Entry 1B7T (X-ray diffraction, 2.50 A resolution); this record covers chains A and Z of the 3 polymer chains in the assembly.

[Chain A]
Protein: Myosin heavy chain
From: Argopecten irradians
Notes: fragment: papain digested, subfragment 1 (s1)
Reference sequence: P24733 (MYS_AEQIR); residue numbers follow UniProt; this construct covers 1-835
Amino-acid sequence (835 residues; numbered 1 to 835; the number before each row is that of its first residue):
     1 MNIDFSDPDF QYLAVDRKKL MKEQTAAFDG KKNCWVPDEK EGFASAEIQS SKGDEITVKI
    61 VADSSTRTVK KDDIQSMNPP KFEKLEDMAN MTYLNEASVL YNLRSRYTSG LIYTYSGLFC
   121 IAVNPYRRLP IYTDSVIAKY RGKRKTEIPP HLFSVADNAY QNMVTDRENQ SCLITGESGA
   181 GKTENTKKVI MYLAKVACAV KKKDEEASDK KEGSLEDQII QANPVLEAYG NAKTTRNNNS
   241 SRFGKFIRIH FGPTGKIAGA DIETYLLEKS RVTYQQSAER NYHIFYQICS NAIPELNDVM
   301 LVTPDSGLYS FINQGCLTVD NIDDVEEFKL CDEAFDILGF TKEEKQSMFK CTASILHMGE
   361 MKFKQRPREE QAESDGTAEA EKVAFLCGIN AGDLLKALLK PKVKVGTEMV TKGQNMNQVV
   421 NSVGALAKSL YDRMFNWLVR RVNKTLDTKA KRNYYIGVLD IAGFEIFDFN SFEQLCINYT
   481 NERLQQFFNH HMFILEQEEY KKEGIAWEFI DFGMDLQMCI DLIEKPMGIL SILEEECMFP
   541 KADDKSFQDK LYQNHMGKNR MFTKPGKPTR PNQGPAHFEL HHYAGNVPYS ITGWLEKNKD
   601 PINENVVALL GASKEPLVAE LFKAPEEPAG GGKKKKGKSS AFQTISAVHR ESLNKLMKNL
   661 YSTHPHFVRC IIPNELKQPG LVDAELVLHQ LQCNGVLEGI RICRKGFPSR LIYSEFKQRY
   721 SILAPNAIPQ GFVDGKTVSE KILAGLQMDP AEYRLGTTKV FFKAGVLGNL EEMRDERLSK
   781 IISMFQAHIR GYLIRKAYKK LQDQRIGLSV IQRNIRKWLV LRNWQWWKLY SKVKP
Disordered / not traced: 1-4, 17-26, 200-211, 365-370, 403-409, 625-642, 696-703, 730-733
Ion coordination: Mg2+: T183, S241 (together with ADP)
Residues lining bound ligands: ADP (adenosine-5'-diphosphate): Y113, N124, P125, Y126, R127, R128, Y132, E177, S178, G179, A180, G181, K182, T183, E184, N237, N239, S241
UniProt features mapped onto this chain:
  - region: L653 to E675 (Actin-binding)
  - binding site (ATP): G176 to T183
What the authors report for this chain:
  - conformationally variable residues (domain motion, loop rearrangement, order/disorder transition, side-chain flip): I461, G463, W507, Y583, V696 to C703, L778 to K780
  - contacts within the chain: F493-F512, R719-E771, Y720-E771, W507-R754, W507-K763

[Chain Z]
Protein: Myosin essential light chain
From: Argopecten irradians
Notes: fragment: papain digested, subfragment 1 (s1)
Reference sequence: P07291 (MLE_AEQIR); residues 1-156 here correspond to UniProt positions 2-157 (UniProt number = residue number + 1)
Amino-acid sequence (156 residues; numbered 1 to 156; the number before each row is that of its first residue):
     1 PKLSQDEIDD LKDVFELFDF WDGRDGAVDA FKLGDVCRCL GINPRNEDVF AVGGTHKMGE
    61 KSLPFEEFLP AYEGLMDCEQ GTFADYMEAF KTFDREGQGF ISGAELRHVL TALGERLSDE
   121 DVDEIIKLTD LQEDLEGNVK YEDFVKKVMA GPYPDK
Disordered / not traced: 1, 155-156
Ion coordination: Ca2+: D19, D22, G23, D25, A27

[How chain A and chain Z interact]
Pairs across the interface (96; chain A residue first):
  K31(A) - R95(Z)
  K31(A) - E96(Z)  hydrogen bond (side chain-backbone)
  Q49(A) - R95(Z)  hydrogen bond (backbone-side chain)
  S50(A) - R95(Z)
  S51(A) - R95(Z)  hydrogen bond
  S51(A) - E105(Z)
  K52(A) - E105(Z)
  K52(A) - H108(Z)
  G53(A) - F93(Z)
  G53(A) - E105(Z)
  S721(A) - E88(Z)  hydrogen bond
  I722(A) - E88(Z)
  I722(A) - A89(Z)  hydrophobic
  P725(A) - A84(Z)
  P725(A) - D85(Z)
  P725(A) - E88(Z)
  N726(A) - T82(Z)  hydrogen bond
  N726(A) - A84(Z)
  N726(A) - D85(Z)  hydrogen bond
  R777(A) - E79(Z)  salt bridge
  L778(A) - A89(Z)  hydrophobic
  K780(A) - R45(Z)
  K780(A) - E79(Z)  salt bridge
  I781(A) - D85(Z)
  I781(A) - Y86(Z)
  I781(A) - A89(Z)  hydrophobic
  I782(A) - V109(Z)  hydrophobic
  S783(A) - R45(Z)
  S783(A) - G114(Z)
  S783(A) - E115(Z)  hydrogen bond (side chain-backbone)
  M784(A) - R45(Z)
  M784(A) - E79(Z)
  M784(A) - G81(Z)
  M784(A) - Y86(Z)  hydrogen bond (backbone-side chain)
  F785(A) - Y86(Z)
  F785(A) - F90(Z)  hydrophobic
  F785(A) - L110(Z)  hydrophobic
  F785(A) - F144(Z)  hydrophobic
  F785(A) - V145(Z)  hydrophobic
  F785(A) - V148(Z)  hydrophobic
  Q786(A) - V109(Z)
  Q786(A) - L110(Z)  hydrogen bond (side chain-backbone)
  Q786(A) - L113(Z)  hydrogen bond (side chain-backbone)
  Q786(A) - G114(Z)
  Q786(A) - E115(Z)  hydrogen bond (side chain-backbone)
  Q786(A) - R116(Z)
  Q786(A) - L117(Z)
  A787(A) - N43(Z)
  A787(A) - P44(Z)
  A787(A) - R45(Z)
  H788(A) - N43(Z)
  H788(A) - Y86(Z)
  H788(A) - V148(Z)
  H788(A) - M149(Z)
  I789(A) - L117(Z)  hydrophobic
  I789(A) - I125(Z)  hydrophobic
  I789(A) - F144(Z)  hydrophobic
  R790(A) - R38(Z)
  R790(A) - N46(Z)  hydrogen bond
  R790(A) - E115(Z)  salt bridge
  R790(A) - R116(Z)  hydrogen bond (side chain-backbone)
  R790(A) - L117(Z)
  G791(A) - R38(Z)
  Y792(A) - I125(Z)  hydrophobic
  Y792(A) - L128(Z)  hydrophobic
  Y792(A) - T129(Z)
  Y792(A) - V148(Z)
  Y792(A) - G151(Z)
  Y792(A) - P152(Z)
  L793(A) - D121(Z)
  L793(A) - E124(Z)
  L793(A) - L128(Z)  hydrophobic
  I794(A) - D35(Z)
  I794(A) - R38(Z)
  I794(A) - C39(Z)  hydrophobic
  R795(A) - R38(Z)  hydrogen bond (side chain-backbone)
  R795(A) - C39(Z)
  R795(A) - G41(Z)  hydrogen bond (side chain-backbone)
  R795(A) - I42(Z)  hydrogen bond (side chain-backbone)
  R795(A) - N43(Z)  hydrogen bond
  R795(A) - Y153(Z)
  K796(A) - L128(Z)
  K796(A) - P152(Z)
  K796(A) - Y153(Z)  hydrogen bond (backbone-side chain)
  Y798(A) - V14(Z)
  Y798(A) - L17(Z)  hydrophobic
  Y798(A) - C39(Z)  hydrophobic
  L801(A) - L17(Z)
  L801(A) - W21(Z)  hydrogen bond (backbone-side chain)
  Q802(A) - L17(Z)
  Q804(A) - W21(Z)
  R805(A) - L17(Z)
  R805(A) - F20(Z)
  R805(A) - W21(Z)
  L808(A) - F20(Z)  hydrophobic
  S809(A) - F20(Z)
Other interface residues (no listed pair), chain A (41 interface residues in all): I48, K71, R774, S779, K799
Other interface residues (no listed pair), chain Z (52 interface residues in all): E16, Q80, K91, T92, A104, K147

[In short]
41 residues of chain A face 52 of chain Z across their interface; the contacts include 19 hydrogen bonds and 3
salt bridges. Polar contacts include R777(A)-E79(Z), K780(A)-E79(Z) and R790(A)-E115(Z). From the paper:
conformational variability at I461(A), G463(A) and W507(A) among others; contacts within the chain involving
F493(A), F512(A) and R719(A) among others.
Chain A is Myosin heavy chain and chain Z is Myosin essential light chain, both from Argopecten irradians; the
structure, Myosin digested by papain, was determined by X-ray diffraction.
